8JMJ - chains B and E of the 10 polymer chains in the assembly; structure by X-ray diffraction, 2.57 A resolution.

== Chain B ==
Protein: SpoOJ regulator (Soj)
Organism: Helicobacter pylori 26695
UniProt: O25759 (O25759_HELPY); residues 1-264 here = UniProt positions 1-264
Sequence (264 residues; numbered 1 to 264; the number before each row is that of its first residue):
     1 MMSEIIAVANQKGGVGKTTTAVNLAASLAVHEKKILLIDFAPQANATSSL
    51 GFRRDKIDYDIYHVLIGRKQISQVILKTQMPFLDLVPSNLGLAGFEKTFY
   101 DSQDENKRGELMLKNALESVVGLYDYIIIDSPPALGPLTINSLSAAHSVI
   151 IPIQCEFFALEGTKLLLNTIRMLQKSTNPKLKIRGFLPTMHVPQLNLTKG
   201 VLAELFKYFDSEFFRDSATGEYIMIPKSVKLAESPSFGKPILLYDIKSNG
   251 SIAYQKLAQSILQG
Construct notes: engineered mutation Ala-41 (Asp in O25759)
Ion coordination: Mg2+: Thr-18 (together with ATP)
Ligand contacts:
  - ATP (adenosine-5'-triphosphate), molecule 1: Lys-12, Gly-13, Gln-154, Glu-156, Phe-158
  - ATP, molecule 2: Lys-12, Gly-13, Gly-14, Val-15, Gly-16, Lys-17, Thr-18, Thr-19, Asn-45, Pro-133, Met-190, Ile-225, Pro-226, Lys-227, Ser-228, Val-229, Leu-231, Ala-232
Reported in the primary citation:
  - binding site for the 24-nt DNA strand (chain E): Lys-199, Lys-227, Lys-230, Lys-247

== Chain E ==
Molecule: 24-nt DNA strand
Sequence (24 nucleotides; row label = number of the first residue in the row):
     1 TCCCTGTTTCACGTGGAACACCCT

== Chain B / chain E interface ==
Pairs across the interface (6):
  Gln-194(B) with DG13(E), sugar contact
  Leu-195(B) with DC12(E), phosphate contact; DG13(E), phosphate contact
  Asn-196(B) with DG13(E), hydrogen bond to the phosphate; DT14(E), phosphate contact
  Lys-199(B) with DT14(E), salt bridge to the phosphate
Other interface residues (no listed pair), chain B (5 interface residues in all): Lys-247
Other interface residues (no listed pair), chain E (5 interface residues in all): DC3, DC4

== Summary ==
The chain B/chain E interface involves 5 residues from each chain, with 1 hydrogen bond and 1 salt bridge.
Among the polar pairs are Asn-196(B)/DG13(E) and Lys-199(B)/DT14(E). Ligands of chain B: ATP. The paper
reports a binding site for the 24-nt DNA strand (chain E) at Lys-199(B), Lys-227(B) and Lys-230(B) among
others.
Here chain B is SpoOJ regulator (Soj) (Helicobacter pylori 26695) and chain E is a 24-nt DNA strand. Entry
8JMJ (Structure of Helicobacter pylori Soj-DNA-Spo0J complex) was determined by X-ray diffraction, deposited
together with 8JMK and 8JML.
